PDB entry 2EKQ | X-ray diffraction, 1.80 A resolution | chains A and D of the 4 polymer chains in the assembly

[Chain A (and D)]
Name: 2-deoxy-D-gluconate 3-dehydrogenase
From: Thermus thermophilus
Notes: EC 1.1.1.125; chain D of this document is another copy of the same molecule, construct and numbering; everything in this record applies to it too
UniProt: Q53W82 (Q53W82_THET8); residue numbers follow UniProt; this construct covers 1-239
Sequence (239 residues; row label = number of the first residue in the row):
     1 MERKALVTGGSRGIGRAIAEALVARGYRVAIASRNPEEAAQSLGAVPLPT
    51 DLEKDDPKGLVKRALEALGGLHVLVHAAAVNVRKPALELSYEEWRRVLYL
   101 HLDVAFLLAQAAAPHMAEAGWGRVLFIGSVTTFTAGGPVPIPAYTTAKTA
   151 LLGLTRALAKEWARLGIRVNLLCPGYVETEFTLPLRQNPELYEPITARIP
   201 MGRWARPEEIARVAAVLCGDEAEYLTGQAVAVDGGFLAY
Unresolved in the structure: 1 (chain D: 1, 180-189)
Reported in the primary citation:
  - binding site for glycerol: Ser129
  - binding site for sulfate ion: Gly128, Ser129, Tyr144
  - self-association interface (contacts with another copy of this molecule): Glu161, Pro200, Arg203
  - catalytic residues: Ser129, Tyr144, Lys148 (citing earlier work)
  - specificity-determining residues: Ser11, Glu118 (proposed by the authors, not directly observed)

[How chain A and chain D interact]
Contacting residue pairs - 17 pairs, chain A then chain D:
  Thr134(A) with Ala238(D); Tyr239(D)
  Ala135(A) with Ala238(D), hydrogen bond (backbone-backbone); Tyr239(D), hydrogen bond (backbone-backbone)
  Gly136(A) with Tyr239(D), hydrogen bond (backbone-backbone)
  Gly137(A) with Tyr239(D), hydrogen bond (backbone-backbone)
  Pro138(A) with Tyr239(D)
  Arg198(A) with Arg198(D); Tyr239(D)
  Ala238(A) with Thr134(D); Ala135(D), hydrogen bond (backbone-backbone)
  Tyr239(A) with Thr134(D); Ala135(D), hydrogen bond (backbone-backbone); Gly136(D), hydrogen bond (backbone-backbone); Gly137(D), hydrogen bond (backbone-backbone); Pro138(D); Arg198(D)
Other interface residues (no listed pair), chain A (9 interface residues in all): Leu237
Other interface residues (no listed pair), chain D (10 interface residues in all): Phe133, Leu237

[Overview]
The interface between chain A and chain D involves 9 residues on one side and 10 on the other; the contacts
include 8 hydrogen bonds. Polar pairs include Ala135(A)-Tyr239(D), Gly136(A)-Tyr239(D) and
Gly137(A)-Tyr239(D). The paper reports catalytic residues Ser129(A), Tyr144(A) and Lys148(A); a binding site
for sulfate ion at Gly128(A), Ser129(A) and Tyr144(A).
Chain A and chain D are both 2-deoxy-D-gluconate 3-dehydrogenase (Thermus thermophilus); the structure,
Structure of TT0495 protein from Thermus thermophilus, was determined by X-ray diffraction, deposited together
with 4JP2, 4JP3 and 2EKP.
